Entry 8GTC (electron microscopy, 4.50 A resolution (low resolution: residue-level contacts below are approximate; hydrogen-bond / salt-bridge calls are withheld)); this record covers chains G and R of the 27 polymer chains in the assembly.

Chain G:
Name: Distal tail protein
Organism: Dinoroseobacter phage vB_DshS-R4C
UniProt: A0A4Y6E7X5 (A0A4Y6E7X5_9CAUD); residues 1-214 here = UniProt positions 1-214
Chain sequence (214 residues; each row starts with the number of its first residue):
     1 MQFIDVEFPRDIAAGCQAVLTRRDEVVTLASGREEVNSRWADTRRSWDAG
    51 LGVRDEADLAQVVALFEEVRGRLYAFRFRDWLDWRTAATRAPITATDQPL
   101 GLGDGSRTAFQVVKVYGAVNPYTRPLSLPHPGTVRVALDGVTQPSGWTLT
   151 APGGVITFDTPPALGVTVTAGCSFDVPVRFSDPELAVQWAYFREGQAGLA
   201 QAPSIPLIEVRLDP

Chain R:
Name: Hub protein
Organism: Dinoroseobacter phage vB_DshS-R4C
UniProt: A0A4Y6E762 (A0A4Y6E762_9CAUD); residue numbers follow UniProt; this construct covers 1-291
Chain sequence (291 residues; row label = number of the first residue in the row):
     1 MTDYTDHLATGCTTLARCYILTRRDGVVMGFTDHDRDIDLDGTRCAAGAA
    51 LDASTAARSLGITPDDMDAGGALSADAITEADLRAGRYDGAQVEVWEVNW
   101 TDPAVRGRLGVYTIGQVERGPLAFRAELRTRPALWNRPEGRIHTALCDVD
   151 RLGDHRCKLALGPWQSAATVIEADGADLIVSGLDETASNIFDRGVLDWTG
   201 GANAGTGSDIRVARPVAGGVRVSLWSAPPFPITAGDTANATVGCDRTADT
   251 CRNRFDNLANFRGFPLMPGESFISEYARPGDPDQSGGSRYD
Not modelled in the structure: 268-291

Interface between chain G and chain R:
Contacting residue pairs (9; chain G residue first):
  Glu35(G) - Gly11(R)
  Val36(G) - Gly11(R)
  Val36(G) - Thr13(R)
  Asn37(G) - Thr13(R)
  Ser38(G) - Thr13(R)
  Ser38(G) - Thr14(R)
  Ser38(G) - Leu15(R)
  Arg39(G) - Asp35(R)
  Pro214(G) - Gly48(R)
Interface residues without a listed pair, chain R (8 interface residues in all): His34, Ala47

Overview:
The interface between chain G and chain R involves 6 residues on one side and 8 on the other.
Chain G is Distal tail protein and chain R is Hub protein, both from Dinoroseobacter phage vB_DshS-R4C; the
structure, Cryo-EM model of the marine siphophage vB_DshS-R4C baseplate-tail complex, was determined by
electron microscopy (same publication as 8GTB, 8GTD and 8GTF).
